PDB entry 2O0H | X-ray diffraction, 1.88 A resolution | chain A

== Chain A ==
Protein: DNA packaging protein Gp17
Source organism: Enterobacteria phage T4
Notes: fragment: N-terminal ATPase domain
UniProtKB: P17312 (VG17_BPT4); residues 1-360 here = UniProt positions 1-360
Chain sequence (385 residues; each row starts with the number of its first residue; numbers below 1 keep their minus sign (Met-24 is residue -24)):
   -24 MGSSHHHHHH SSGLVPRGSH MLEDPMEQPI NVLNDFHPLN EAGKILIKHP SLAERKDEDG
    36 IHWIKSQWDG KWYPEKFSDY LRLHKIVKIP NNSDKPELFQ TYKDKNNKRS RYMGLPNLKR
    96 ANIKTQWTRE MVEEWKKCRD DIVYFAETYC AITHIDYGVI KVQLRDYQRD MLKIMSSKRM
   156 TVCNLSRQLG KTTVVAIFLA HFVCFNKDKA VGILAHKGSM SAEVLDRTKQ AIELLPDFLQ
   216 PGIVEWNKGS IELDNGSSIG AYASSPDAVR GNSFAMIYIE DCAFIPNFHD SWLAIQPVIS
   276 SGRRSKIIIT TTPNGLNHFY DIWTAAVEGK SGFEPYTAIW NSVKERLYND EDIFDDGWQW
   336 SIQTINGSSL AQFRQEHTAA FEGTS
Not modelled in the structure: -24 to 0, 358-360
Sequence notes: cloning artifact (-24 to 0); engineered mutation Glu255 (Asp in P17312), Asp256 (Glu in P17312)
UniProt features mapped onto this chain:
  - region: Ile328 to His352 (Binding to the portal protein)
  - motif: Ser161 to Thr167 (Walker A motif), Thr285 to Thr287 (ATPase coupling)
  - binding site (ATP): Gln138, Gln143, Arg202
  - mutagenesis: Gly165 (G165A: Complete loss of in vitro DNA packaging activity but not the endonuclease activity), Lys166 (K166G: Complete loss of in vitro DNA packaging activity. No effect on in vivo terminase activity. Loss of terminase small subunit-stimulated ATPase activity ...), Thr167 (T167A: Complete loss of in vitro DNA packaging activity but not the endonuclease activity), Tyr253 (Y253A/G/K/P/R: Complete loss of terminase small subunit-stimulated ATPase activity)
Residues lining bound ligands: ATP (adenosine-5'-triphosphate): Ile127, Thr128, Val137, Gln138, Leu139, Arg140, Gln143, Gln163, Gly165, Lys166, Thr167, Thr168, Arg202

== In short ==
Chain A binds ATP. Curated annotation (UniProt) lists 3 ATP-binding residues and 4 mutagenesis sites.
Chain A is DNA packaging protein Gp17 (Enterobacteria phage T4); the structure, T4 gp17 ATPase domain mutant
complexed with ATP, was determined by X-ray diffraction together with 2O0J and 2O0K from the same study.
